PDB entry 6WTA | X-ray diffraction, 1.67 A resolution | chain A

# Chain A
Name: Uncharacterized protein
Source organism: Mycolicibacterium smegmatis (strain ATCC 700084 / mc(2)155)
UniProtKB: A0QU01 (A0QU01_MYCS2); residues 1-140 here = UniProt positions 1-140
Sequence (140 residues; each row starts with the number of its first residue):
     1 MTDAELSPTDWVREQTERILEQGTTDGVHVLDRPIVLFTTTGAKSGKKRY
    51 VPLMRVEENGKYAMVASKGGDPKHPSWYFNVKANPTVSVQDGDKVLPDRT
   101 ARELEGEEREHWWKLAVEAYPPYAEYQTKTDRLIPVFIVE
Not modelled in the structure: 1-3
Ligand contacts: coenzyme f420-4 (UBM): Ser7, Pro8, Thr9, Trp11, Val12, Gln15, Val30, Ile35, Gly42, Ala43, Lys44, Ser45, Arg49, Val51, Pro52, Leu53, Met54, Val65, Ala66, Ser67, Lys68, His74, Pro75, Ser76, Trp77, Tyr78, Phe79, Asn80, Tyr123, Arg132
Reported in the primary citation:
  - binding site for coenzyme f420-4: Trp11, Val12, Gln15, Val30, Ile35, Lys44, Ser45, Arg49, Met54
  - conformationally variable residues (helix shift, loop rearrangement, side-chain flip): Asp10 to Gln22, Asp26, His29, Thr41 to Arg49
  - contacts within the chain: Thr24-Gly92 (hydrogen bond)

# In short
Ligands of chain A: coenzyme f420-4. From the paper: a binding site for coenzyme f420-4 at Trp11, Val12 and
Gln15 among others; conformational variability at Asp10, Asp26 and His29 among others.
Chain A is Uncharacterized protein (Mycolicibacterium smegmatis (strain ATCC 700084 / mc(2)155)); the
structure, Structure of F420-H2 Dependent Oxidoreductase (FDOR-A) MSMEG_2027 in complex with F420, was
determined by X-ray diffraction, deposited together with 6XRI.
